Entry 8ZE6 (X-ray diffraction, 2.70 A resolution); this record covers chains B and A.

Chain B:
Name: Dipeptidyl peptidase 4
From: Manis javanica
Amino-acid sequence (728 residues; each row starts with the number of its first residue):
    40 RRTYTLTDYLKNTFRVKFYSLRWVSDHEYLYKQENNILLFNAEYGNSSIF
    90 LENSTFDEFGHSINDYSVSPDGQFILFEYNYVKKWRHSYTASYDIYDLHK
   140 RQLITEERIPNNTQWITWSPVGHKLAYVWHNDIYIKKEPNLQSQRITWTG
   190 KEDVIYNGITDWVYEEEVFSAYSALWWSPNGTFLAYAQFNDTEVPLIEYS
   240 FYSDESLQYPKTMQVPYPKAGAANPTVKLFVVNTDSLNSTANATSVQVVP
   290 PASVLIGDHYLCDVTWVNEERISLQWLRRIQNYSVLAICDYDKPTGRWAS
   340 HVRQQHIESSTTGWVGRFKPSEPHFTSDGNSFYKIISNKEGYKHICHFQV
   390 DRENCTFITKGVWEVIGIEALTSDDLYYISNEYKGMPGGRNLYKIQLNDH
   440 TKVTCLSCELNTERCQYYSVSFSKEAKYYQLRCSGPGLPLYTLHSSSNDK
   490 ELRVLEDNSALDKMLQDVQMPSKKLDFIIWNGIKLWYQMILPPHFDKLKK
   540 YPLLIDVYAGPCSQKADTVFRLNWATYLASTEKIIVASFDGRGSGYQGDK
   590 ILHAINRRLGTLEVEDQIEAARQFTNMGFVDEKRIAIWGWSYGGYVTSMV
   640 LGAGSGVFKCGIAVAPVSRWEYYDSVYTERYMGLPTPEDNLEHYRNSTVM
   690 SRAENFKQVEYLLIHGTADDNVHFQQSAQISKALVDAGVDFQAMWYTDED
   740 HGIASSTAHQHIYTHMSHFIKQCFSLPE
Disordered / not traced: 40, 767
Disulfides: Cys385-Cys394, Cys444-Cys447, Cys649-Cys762
Covalently attached groups: N-acetylglucosamine (NAG) linked to Asn85, Asn92, Asn229, Asn281, Asn321
From the paper describing this entry:
  - post-translational modification sites: Asn321

Chain A:
Name: Spike glycoprotein
From: Pangolin coronavirus HKU4
UniProtKB: A0AAE8ZFM2 (A0AAE8ZFM2_9BETC); residue numbers follow UniProt; this construct covers 388-590
Amino-acid sequence (203 residues; numbered 388 to 590; the number before each row is that of its first residue):
   388 DKECDFTPMLVGVPPQVYNFKRLVFTNCNYNLTKLLSLFMVNEFSCNGIS
   438 PDAIARGCYSSLTVDYFAYPLSMRSYIQPGSAGDISLYNYKQSFANPTCR
   488 VLATAPANLTLTKPSAYGYFQKCSRVSGEHNSVETPLYINPGEYSICRSF
   538 SPYGFSEDGEVFRRQLTQYEGGGILVGVGAKLAMTDKLEMGFIISVQYGT
   588 DTN
Disordered / not traced: 388-389
Disulfides: Cys391-Cys415, Cys433-Cys486, Cys510-Cys534
Construct notes: conflict Asp388 (Ser in A0AAE8ZFM2), Ala482 (Ser in A0AAE8ZFM2), Glu544 (Val in A0AAE8ZFM2)
From the paper describing this entry:
  - binding site for N-acetylglucosamine: His517
  - mutagenesis - D471A (10-fold): decreased binding to Dipeptidyl peptidase 4 (chain B)
  - contacts within the chain: Asp471-Tyr506 (water-mediated contact), Asp471-Gln508
  - mutagenesis - D471A (6-fold), K509A (6-fold), R550A (6-fold): decreased binding to TpDPP4

How chain B and chain A interact:
Residue-residue contacts - 32 pairs, chain B then chain A:
  Gln286(B) - Asp545(A)
  Val288(B) - Gln508(A)
  Val288(B) - Val565(A)  hydrophobic
  Pro289(B) - Lys509(A)
  Pro290(B) - Lys509(A)
  Pro290(B) - Glu521(A)
  Ala291(B) - Lys509(A)
  Ala291(B) - Val513(A)
  Ala291(B) - Glu521(A)  hydrogen bond (backbone-side chain)
  Ala291(B) - Val563(A)  hydrophobic
  Ser292(B) - Val513(A)
  Ser292(B) - Ser519(A)
  Ser292(B) - Glu521(A)
  Leu294(B) - Val548(A)  hydrophobic
  Leu294(B) - Arg550(A)  hydrogen bond (backbone-side chain)
  Leu294(B) - Val565(A)  hydrophobic
  Ile295(B) - Val513(A)  hydrophobic
  Ile295(B) - Asn518(A)
  Ile295(B) - Arg550(A)  hydrogen bond (backbone-side chain)
  Ile295(B) - Ile561(A)  hydrophobic
  Arg317(B) - His517(A)  hydrogen bond (side chain-backbone)
  Arg317(B) - Asn518(A)  hydrogen bond (side chain-backbone)
  Tyr322(B) - Asn518(A)
  Tyr322(B) - Ser519(A)  hydrogen bond (side chain-backbone)
  Thr334(B) - Tyr463(A)  hydrogen bond
  Arg336(B) - Tyr506(A)  hydrogen bond
  Arg336(B) - Asp545(A)  salt bridge
  Arg336(B) - Ala567(A)
  Arg336(B) - Lys568(A)
  Arg336(B) - Leu569(A)
  Val341(B) - Glu521(A)
  Gln344(B) - Glu521(A)
Also at the interface, not in a pair above, chain B (19 interface residues in all): Lys267, Gly296, Asp331, Pro333, Ser339
Also at the interface, not in a pair above, chain A (22 interface residues in all): Ser511, Pro523, Glu544, Gly546
From the paper, about this interface:
  - pairs named by the authors: Tyr463(A)-Asp331(B), Tyr506(A)-Arg336(B) (hydrogen bond), Gln508(A)-Arg336(B), Lys509(A)-Ala291(B), His517(A)-Arg317(B) (backbone contact), Asn518(A)-Arg317(B) (backbone contact), Ser519(A)-Tyr322(B) (hydrogen bond), Glu521(A)-Ala291(B), Glu521(A)-Ser292(B), Glu521(A)-Gln344(B), Glu544(A)-Lys267(B), Asp545(A)-Arg336(B) (salt bridge), Arg550(A)-Leu294(B), Arg550(A)-Ile295(B)
  - interface residues, chain B: Ala291(B), Leu294(B), Ile295(B), Gly296(B), Asp331(B), Pro333(B), Ser339(B)
  - interface residues, chain A: Ser511(A), Val513(A), Ile561(A), Val563(A), Ala567(A), Leu569(A)
  - hot spots on chain A (mutagenesis) - E521A (3- to 5-fold): decreased binding to Dipeptidyl peptidase 4 (chain B)

In short:
The interface between chain B and chain A involves 19 residues on one side and 22 on the other; the contacts
include 8 hydrogen bonds and 1 salt bridge. Polar pairs include Arg336(B)-Asp545(A), Ala291(B)-Glu521(A) and
Leu294(B)-Arg550(A). The paper describes contacts between Tyr463(A) and Asp331(B), Gln508(A) and Arg336(B) and
Lys509(A) and Ala291(B) among others; hydrogen bonds between Tyr506(A) and Arg336(B) and Ser519(A) and
Tyr322(B); backbone contacts between His517(A) and Arg317(B) and Asn518(A) and Arg317(B). The paper reports a
binding site for N-acetylglucosamine at His517(A); D471A, K509A and R550A of chain A reduce binding to TpDPP4.
Here chain B is Dipeptidyl peptidase 4 (Manis javanica) and chain A is Spike glycoprotein (Pangolin
coronavirus HKU4). Entry 8ZE6 (Crystal structure of MjHKU4r-CoV-1 RBD bound to MjDPP4) was determined by X-ray
diffraction together with 8ZDX from the same study.
